Entry 6DDR (X-ray diffraction, 1.90 A resolution); this record covers chains A and C of the 3 polymer chains in the assembly.

== Chain A ==
Protein: Anti-MICA Fab fragment light chain clone 13A9
Organism: Mus musculus
Notes: antibody fragment or engineered binder
Sequence (214 residues; each row starts with the number of its first residue):
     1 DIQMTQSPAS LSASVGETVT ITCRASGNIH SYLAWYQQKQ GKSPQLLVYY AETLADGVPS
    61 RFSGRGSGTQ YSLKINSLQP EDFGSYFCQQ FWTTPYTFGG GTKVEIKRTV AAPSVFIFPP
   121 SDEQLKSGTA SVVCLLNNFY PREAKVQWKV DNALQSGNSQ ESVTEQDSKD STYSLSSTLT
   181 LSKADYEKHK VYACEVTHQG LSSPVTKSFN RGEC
Cystine bridges: Cys23-Cys88, Cys134-Cys194
Metal / ion sites: Zn2+: Asp185, His189 (shared with His248(C) of chain C)

== Chain C ==
Protein: MHC class I polypeptide-related sequence A
Organism: Homo sapiens
UniProtKB: Q96QC4 (Q96QC4_HUMAN); numbering as in UniProt (aligned over 204-297)
Sequence (94 residues; each row starts with the number of its first residue):
   204 TVPPMVNVTR SEASEGNITV TCRASSFYPR NIILTWRQDG VSLSHDTQQW GDVLPDGNGT
   264 YQTWVATRIC RGEEQRFTCY MEHSGNHSTH PVPS
Cystine bridges: Cys225-Cys282
Metal / ion sites: Zn2+: His248 (shared with Asp185(A), His189(A) of chain A)
What the authors report for this chain:
  - mutagenesis - R240A, Q241A, V244A, S245A, H248A, D249A, T250A, E276A, Y283A, E285A, S287A, H290A, T292A: decreased binding to 1D5
  - mutagenesis - D242A, G243A, L246A, T281A, H293A: decreased stability (proposed by the authors, not directly observed)
  - mutagenesis - G243N, R279N: abolished binding to 1D5
  - mutagenesis - E215N, I236T, H248N: unchanged binding to 1D5
  - mutagenesis - E215N (Tm change 7 degC): decreased stability

== Interface between chain A and chain C ==
Contacting residue pairs (13):
  His30(A) - Gln278(C)  hydrogen bond (backbone-side chain)
  His30(A) - Ser297(C)  hydrogen bond (side chain-backbone)
  Ser31(A) - Gln278(C)  hydrogen bond (backbone-side chain)
  Tyr32(A) - Glu277(C)
  Tyr32(A) - Gln278(C)
  Tyr32(A) - Pro294(C)
  Tyr32(A) - Val295(C)  hydrogen bond (side chain-backbone)
  Tyr50(A) - Gln278(C)  hydrogen bond (side chain-backbone)
  Tyr50(A) - Arg279(C)
  Phe91(A) - Pro294(C)
  Trp92(A) - Pro294(C)
  Trp92(A) - Pro296(C)  hydrophobic
  Tyr96(A) - Thr292(C)  hydrogen bond
Interface residues without a listed pair, chain A (8 interface residues in all): Thr94
The authors on this interface:
  - epitope / paratope residues, chain C: Arg279(C)

== Overview ==
Chain A and chain C each contribute 8 residues to their interface; the contacts include 6 hydrogen bonds.
Polar contacts include His30(A)-Gln278(C), His30(A)-Ser297(C) and Ser31(A)-Gln278(C). The paper reports that
R240A, Q241A and V244A of chain C, among others, reduce binding to 1D5; the epitope/paratope residue
Arg279(C); 23 substitutions were tested in all.
Chain A is Anti-MICA Fab fragment light chain clone 13A9 (Mus musculus) and chain C is MHC class I
polypeptide-related sequence A (Homo sapiens); the structure, Crystal Structure Analysis of the Epitope of an
Anti-MICA Antibody, was determined by X-ray diffraction, deposited together with 6DDV.
